9BZK - chains A and C of the 4 polymer chains in the assembly; structure by electron microscopy, 4.19 A resolution (low resolution: residue-level contacts below are approximate; hydrogen-bond / salt-bridge calls are withheld).

== Chain A ==
Molecule: Ribonucleoside-diphosphate reductase subunit alpha
From: Bacillus subtilis
Notes: EC 1.17.4.1
Reference sequence: P50620 (RIR1_BACSU); residues 1-700 here = UniProt positions 1-700
Chain sequence (700 residues; each row starts with the number of its first residue):
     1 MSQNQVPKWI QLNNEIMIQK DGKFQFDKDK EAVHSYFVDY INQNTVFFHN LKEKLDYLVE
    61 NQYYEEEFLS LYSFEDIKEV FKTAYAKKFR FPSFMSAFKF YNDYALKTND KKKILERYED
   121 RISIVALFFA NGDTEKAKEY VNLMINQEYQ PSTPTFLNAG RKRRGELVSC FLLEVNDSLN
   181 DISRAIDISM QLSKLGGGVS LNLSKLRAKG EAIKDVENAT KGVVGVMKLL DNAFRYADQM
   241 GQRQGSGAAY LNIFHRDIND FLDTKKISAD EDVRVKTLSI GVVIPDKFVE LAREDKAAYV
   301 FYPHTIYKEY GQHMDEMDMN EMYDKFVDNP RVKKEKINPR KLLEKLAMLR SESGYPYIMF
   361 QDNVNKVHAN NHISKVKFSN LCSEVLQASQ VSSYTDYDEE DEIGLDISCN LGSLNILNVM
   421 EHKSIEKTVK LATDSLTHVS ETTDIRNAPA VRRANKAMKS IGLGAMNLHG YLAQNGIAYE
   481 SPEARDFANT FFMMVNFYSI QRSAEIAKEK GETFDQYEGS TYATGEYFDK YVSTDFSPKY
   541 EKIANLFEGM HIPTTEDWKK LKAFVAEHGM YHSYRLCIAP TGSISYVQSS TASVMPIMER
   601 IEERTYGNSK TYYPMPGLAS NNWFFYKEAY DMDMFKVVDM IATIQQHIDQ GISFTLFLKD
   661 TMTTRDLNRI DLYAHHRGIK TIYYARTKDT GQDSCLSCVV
Unresolved in the structure: 1-5, 689-700
UniProt features mapped onto this chain:
  - active site: Asn380 (Proton acceptor), Cys382 (Cysteine radical intermediate), Glu384 (Proton acceptor)
  - binding site (substrate): Thr153, Ser169, Cys170, Gly198, Asn380 to Glu384, Pro580 to Ile584
  - site: Cys170 (Important for hydrogen atom transfer), Asp177 (Allosteric effector binding), Arg207 (Allosteric effector binding), Cys409 (Important for hydrogen atom transfer), Tyr683 (Important for electron transfer), Tyr684 (Important for electron transfer), Cys695 (Interacts with thioredoxin/glutaredoxin), Cys698 (Interacts with thioredoxin/glutaredoxin)
  - mutagenesis: His255 (H255Y: In ts-A 73; temperature-sensitive lethal mutation)
What the authors report for this chain:
  - catalytic residues: Cys170, Cys382, Cys409, Tyr684 (citing earlier work)

== Chain C ==
Molecule: Ribonucleoside-diphosphate reductase subunit beta
From: Bacillus subtilis
Notes: EC 1.17.4.1
Reference sequence: P50621 (RIR2_BACSU); residue numbers follow UniProt; this construct covers 1-329
Chain sequence (350 residues; numbered -20 to 329; the number before each row is that of its first residue; numbers below 1 keep their minus sign (Met-20 is residue -20)):
   -20 MGSSHHHHHH SSGLVPRGSH MMTKIYDAAN WSKHEDDFTQ MFYNQNVKQF WLPEEIALNG
    40 DLLTWKYLGK NEQDTYMKVL AGLTLLDTEQ GNTGMPIVAE HVDGHQRKAV LNFMAMMENA
   100 VHAKSYSNIF MTLAPTETIN EVFEWVKQNK YLQKKAQMIV GLYKAIQKDD EISLFKAMVA
   160 SVYLESFLFY SGFYYPLYFY GQGKLMQSGE IINLILRDEA IHGVYVGLLA QEIYNKQTEE
   220 KKAELREFAI DLLNQLYENE LEYTEDLYDQ VGLSHDVKKF IRYNANKALM NLGFDPYFEE
   280 EDINPIVLNG LNTKTKSHDF FSMKGNGYKK ATVEPLKDDD FYFEDEKEQI
Unresolved in the structure: -20 to 15, 291-308, 323-329
Construct notes: initiating methionine (-20); expression tag (-19 to 0)
UniProt features mapped onto this chain:
  - active site: Tyr105
  - binding site (Fe cation): Asp66, Glu97, His101, Glu164, Glu198, His201
What the authors report for this chain:
  - catalytic residues: Trp30 (citing earlier work)

== How chain A and chain C interact ==
Pairs across the interface - 31 pairs, chain A then chain C:
  Ala292(A) with Phe320(C)
  Arg293(A) with Phe320(C); Tyr321(C)
  Arg340(A) with Leu315(C); Lys316(C); Asp317(C); Phe320(C)
  Leu343(A) with Leu315(C); Phe320(C)
  Glu344(A) with Pro314(C); Leu315(C)
  Ser351(A) with Ala310(C)
  Glu352(A) with Lys309(C)
  Thr663(A) with Thr311(C); Glu313(C)
  Thr664(A) with Thr311(C); Val312(C); Glu313(C)
  Arg665(A) with Glu313(C); Pro314(C); Lys316(C); Asp319(C)
  Asn668(A) with Leu315(C)
  Arg669(A) with Asp318(C); Asp319(C); Phe322(C)
  Leu672(A) with Asp319(C); Phe320(C); Phe322(C)
  Tyr673(A) with Phe322(C)
  His676(A) with Phe322(C)
Also at the interface, not in a pair above, chain A (19 interface residues in all): Val289, Phe635, Thr661, Met662

== Overview ==
The interface between chain A and chain C involves 19 residues on one side and 14 on the other. UniProt lists
3 active-site residues, 14 substrate-binding residues and one mutagenesis site on chain A; active-site residue
Tyr105(C) on chain C. The paper reports catalytic residues Cys170(A), Cys382(A) and Trp30(C) among others.
Chain A is Ribonucleoside-diphosphate reductase subunit alpha and chain C is Ribonucleoside-diphosphate
reductase subunit beta, both from Bacillus subtilis; the structure, Class 43 model for combined refinement of
Bacillus subtilis ribonucleotide reductase complex, was determined by electron microscopy (same publication as
9BW3, 9BWX, 9BX2, 9BX3, 9BX6, 9BX8 and 39 further entries).
